8TEP - chains C and D of the 26 polymer chains in the assembly; structure by electron microscopy, 3.50 A resolution.

Chain C:
Molecule: Large tegument protein deneddylase
Source organism: Human herpesvirus 5 strain AD169
Notes: EC 3.4.19.12, 3.4.22.-
UniProtKB: P16785 (LTP_HCMVA); residues 1-2241 here = UniProt positions 1-2241
Chain sequence (2241 residues; row label = number of the first residue in the row):
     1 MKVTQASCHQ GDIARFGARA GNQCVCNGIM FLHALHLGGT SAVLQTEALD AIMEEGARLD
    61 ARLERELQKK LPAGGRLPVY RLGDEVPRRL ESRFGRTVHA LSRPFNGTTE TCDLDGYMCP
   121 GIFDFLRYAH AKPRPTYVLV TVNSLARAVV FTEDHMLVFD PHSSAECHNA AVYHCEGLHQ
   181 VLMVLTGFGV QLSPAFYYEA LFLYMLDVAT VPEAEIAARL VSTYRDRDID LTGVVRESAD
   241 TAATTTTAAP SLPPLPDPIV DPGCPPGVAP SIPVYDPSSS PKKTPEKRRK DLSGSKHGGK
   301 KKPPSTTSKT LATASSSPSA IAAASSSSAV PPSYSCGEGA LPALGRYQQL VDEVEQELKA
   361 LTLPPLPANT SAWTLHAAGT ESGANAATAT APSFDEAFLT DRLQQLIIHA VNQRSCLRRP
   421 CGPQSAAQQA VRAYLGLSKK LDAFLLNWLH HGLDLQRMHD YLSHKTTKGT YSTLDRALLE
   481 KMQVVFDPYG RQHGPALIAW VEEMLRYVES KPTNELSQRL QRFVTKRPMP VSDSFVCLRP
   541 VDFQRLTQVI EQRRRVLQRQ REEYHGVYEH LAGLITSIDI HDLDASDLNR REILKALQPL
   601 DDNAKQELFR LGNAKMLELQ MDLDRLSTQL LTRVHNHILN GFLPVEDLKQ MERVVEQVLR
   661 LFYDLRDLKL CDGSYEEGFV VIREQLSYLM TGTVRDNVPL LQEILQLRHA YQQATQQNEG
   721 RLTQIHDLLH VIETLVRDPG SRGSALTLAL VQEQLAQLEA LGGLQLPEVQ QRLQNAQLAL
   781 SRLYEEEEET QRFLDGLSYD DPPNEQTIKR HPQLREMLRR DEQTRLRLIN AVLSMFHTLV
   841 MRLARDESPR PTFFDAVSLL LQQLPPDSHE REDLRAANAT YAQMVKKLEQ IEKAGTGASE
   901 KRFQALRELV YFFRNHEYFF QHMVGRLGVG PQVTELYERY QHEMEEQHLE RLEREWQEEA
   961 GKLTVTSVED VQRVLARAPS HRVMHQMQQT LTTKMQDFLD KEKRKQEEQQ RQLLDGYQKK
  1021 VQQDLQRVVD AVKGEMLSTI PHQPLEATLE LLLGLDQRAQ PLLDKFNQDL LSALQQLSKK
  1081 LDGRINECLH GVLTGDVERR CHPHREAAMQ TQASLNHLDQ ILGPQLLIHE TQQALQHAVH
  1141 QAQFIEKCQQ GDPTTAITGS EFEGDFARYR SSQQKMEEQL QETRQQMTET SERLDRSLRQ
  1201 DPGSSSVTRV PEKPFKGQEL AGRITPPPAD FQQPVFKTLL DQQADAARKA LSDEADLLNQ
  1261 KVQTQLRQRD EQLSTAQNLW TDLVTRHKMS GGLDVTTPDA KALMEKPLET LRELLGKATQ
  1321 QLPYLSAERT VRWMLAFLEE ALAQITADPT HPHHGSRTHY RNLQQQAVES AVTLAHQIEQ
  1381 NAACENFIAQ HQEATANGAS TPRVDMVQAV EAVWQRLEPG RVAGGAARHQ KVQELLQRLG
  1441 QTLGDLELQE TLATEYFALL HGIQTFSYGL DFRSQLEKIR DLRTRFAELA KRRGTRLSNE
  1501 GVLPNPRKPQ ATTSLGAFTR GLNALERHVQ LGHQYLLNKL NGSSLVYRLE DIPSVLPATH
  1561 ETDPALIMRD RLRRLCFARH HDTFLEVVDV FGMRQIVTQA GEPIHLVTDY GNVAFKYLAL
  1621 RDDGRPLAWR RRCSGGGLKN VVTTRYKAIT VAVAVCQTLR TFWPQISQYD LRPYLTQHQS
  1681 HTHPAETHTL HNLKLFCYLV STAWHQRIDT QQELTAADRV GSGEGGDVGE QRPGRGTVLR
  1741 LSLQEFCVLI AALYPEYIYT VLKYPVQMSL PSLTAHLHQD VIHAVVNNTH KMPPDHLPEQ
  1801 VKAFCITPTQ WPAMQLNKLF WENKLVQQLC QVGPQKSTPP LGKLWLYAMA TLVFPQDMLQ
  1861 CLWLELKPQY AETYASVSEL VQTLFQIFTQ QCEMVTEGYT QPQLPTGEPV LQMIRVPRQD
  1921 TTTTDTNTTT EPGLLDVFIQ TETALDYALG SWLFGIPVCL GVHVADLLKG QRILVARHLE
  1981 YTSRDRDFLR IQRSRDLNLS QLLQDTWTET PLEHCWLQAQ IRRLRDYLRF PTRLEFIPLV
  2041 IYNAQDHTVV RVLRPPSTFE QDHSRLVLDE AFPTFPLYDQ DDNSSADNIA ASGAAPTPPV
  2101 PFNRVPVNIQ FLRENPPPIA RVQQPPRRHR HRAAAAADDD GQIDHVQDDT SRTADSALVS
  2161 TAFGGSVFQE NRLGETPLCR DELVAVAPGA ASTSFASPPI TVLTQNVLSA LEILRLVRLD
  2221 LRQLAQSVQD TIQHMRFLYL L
Not modelled in the structure: 1-1447, 1494-1495, 1636-1640, 1678-1680, 1711-1735, 1921-1929, 2057-2061, 2078-2095, 2121-2148
Swiss-Prot annotation at these positions:
  - region: Ser-327 to Pro-331 (Interaction with inner tegument protein)
  - active site: Cys-24, Asp-160, His-162
Disulfide bonds: Cys-1576/Cys-1892, Cys-1633/Cys-2179, Cys-1697/Cys-1747

Chain D:
Molecule: Inner tegument protein
Source organism: Human herpesvirus 5 strain AD169
UniProtKB: P16784 (ITP_HCMVA); numbering as in UniProt (aligned over 1-983)
Chain sequence (983 residues; row label = number of the first residue in the row):
     1 MMARRTVDFK KLIEQLRARA TDKAEALNTV SQLEIGAVDA QDVTASAVRA FVGALPSSGY
    61 HFGFVRQNVV FYLLSHATVQ TARDPLYAAE QLHEQLDRFL RHQHDGGGDE DRLPFYHNGA
   121 TLTAFQKLLQ TLREIQTVIA EQSGGTAAAA DLIASNNAST ERRGKKGGSS SGGQQPLVRR
   181 VITQLETAAT EARPYVNCRA VAELLDLTYQ RLIYWACTLM PYVLFRRDTD TELDTVLLMH
   241 FFYTHYRSVN GDLAVEFQNY VKNSVRHMSS FVSSDIDGDQ KPGAEHMRDV SYKLFVGNLQ
   301 ARDASGLMFP IISTRISTVN LYLSPERMFF HPGLISRLLS EEVSPRANLD AYARVCDRVL
   361 EDHLHTPRRV QRLLDLTQMV MRLVELGFNH DTCAAYAQMA LIQPASQKSS LFVSEIREKL
   421 IQIIYNFYTF FMCLYVYSPT FLFDHRRRLI LEQHRSTLIG SKEELQHVWS NVTLNVNTHF
   481 AVQYTEEDFE AHTKGATEAE REYLYRDLHS KWGVHLFTLR PSRGAAGAAS PLPPLDGVTR
   541 SDILRECALV NLNEGRVNYA SLLAFSHHPE FPSIFAQLVV VTEFSEIFGI PQGLFQAVGS
   601 PRLFALIQLC RVLLPEQVTL YQNLVSIYNL TTFVKHIDAA VFKTVRDCVF DIATTLEHLS
   661 GVPVTPNVDL LAELMARSVA HNLYTTVNPL IEDVMRSSAG SLRNYLRHTR LCFGLARGRA
   721 RLSEDGVTVY VEVQGQYGLR VPTTRFVEQL RELVRRDRLL AENLRGLNER LLSVRVRVRQ
   781 ISSDTEEVSR HAKGHRTVAQ MSKALKKTAS KIKVLETRVT LALEQAQRSN GAVVTAVQRA
   841 LAVFDVLSRE NLERRGAQLC LTEATSLLHR HRALAPMTWP AGTGVAAAAE ADRALREFLE
   901 APWESAPQPP RLRMTPDTDH EESTAGATSV PEVLGARYEP AHLAASDLLN WYIVPVSQAQ
   961 QDILSSIDPP AGSTSVSLPP ASP
Not modelled in the structure: 1-25, 104-110, 145-172, 367-371, 519-983

How chain C and chain D interact:
Residue-residue contacts (55; chain C residue first):
  Leu-1448(C) / Ile-35(D)
  Thr-1451(C) / Ile-35(D)
  Ser-1467(C) / Gln-453(D)
  Ser-1467(C) / Thr-457(D)
  Tyr-1468(C) / Gln-453(D)  hydrogen bond
  Tyr-1468(C) / Ser-456(D)  hydrogen bond (backbone-side chain)
  Tyr-1468(C) / Thr-457(D)
  Asp-1471(C) / Ser-456(D)
  Arg-1473(C) / Ser-461(D)
  Ser-1474(C) / Arg-455(D)
  Ser-1474(C) / Ser-456(D)
  Lys-1478(C) / Glu-452(D)  salt bridge
  Glu-1550(C) / Ser-461(D)
  Glu-1550(C) / Lys-462(D)
  Pro-1553(C) / Leu-401(D)
  Pro-1553(C) / Ile-402(D)  hydrophobic
  Ser-1554(C) / Gln-398(D)
  Ser-1554(C) / Leu-401(D)
  Ser-1554(C) / Thr-457(D)  hydrogen bond
  Val-1555(C) / Gln-398(D)
  Leu-1556(C) / Ala-394(D)  hydrophobic
  Leu-1556(C) / Gln-398(D)  hydrogen bond (backbone-side chain)
  Leu-1556(C) / Tyr-428(D)
  Trp-1629(C) / Ala-304(D)  hydrogen bond (side chain-backbone)
  Arg-1632(C) / Ala-304(D)
  Arg-1632(C) / Ser-305(D)
  Cys-1633(C) / Ser-305(D)  hydrogen bond (side chain-backbone)
  Arg-1993(C) / Ile-276(D)
  Arg-1993(C) / Asp-277(D)  salt bridge
  Arg-1993(C) / Gln-280(D)
  Asp-1996(C) / Asp-279(D)
  Asp-1996(C) / Met-308(D)
  Asn-1998(C) / Glu-285(D)
  Gln-2018(C) / Ile-402(D)
  Arg-2022(C) / Ile-402(D)
  Arg-2022(C) / Gln-403(D)  hydrogen bond
  Arg-2022(C) / Pro-404(D)
  Glu-2170(C) / Ile-276(D)
  Asn-2171(C) / Ile-276(D)
  Leu-2173(C) / Ser-273(D)
  Leu-2173(C) / Asp-275(D)
  Leu-2173(C) / Pro-310(D)  hydrophobic
  Pro-2177(C) / Leu-307(D)
  Pro-2177(C) / Met-308(D)
  Leu-2178(C) / Asp-275(D)
  Leu-2178(C) / Leu-307(D)
  Leu-2178(C) / Met-308(D)  hydrogen bond (backbone-backbone)
  Cys-2179(C) / Gly-306(D)
  Cys-2179(C) / Leu-307(D)  hydrophobic
  Cys-2179(C) / Met-308(D)
  Arg-2180(C) / Met-308(D)
  Leu-2183(C) / Asp-275(D)
  Leu-2183(C) / Ile-276(D)
  Leu-2183(C) / Asp-279(D)
  Leu-2183(C) / Met-308(D)  hydrophobic
Other interface residues (no listed pair), chain C (40 interface residues in all): Glu-1450, Ala-1458, Gly-1462, Gly-1469, Asp-1551, Ala-1558, Leu-1997, Arg-2025, Arg-2029, Arg-2172, Val-2184
Other interface residues (no listed pair), chain D (31 interface residues in all): Ser-274, Phe-309, Leu-449

Overview:
40 residues of chain C and 31 residues of chain D are in contact; the contacts include 8 hydrogen bonds and 2
salt bridges. Polar contacts include Lys-1478(C)/Glu-452(D), Arg-1993(C)/Asp-277(D) and
Tyr-1468(C)/Gln-453(D). From UniProt: 3 active-site residues on chain C.
Chain C is Large tegument protein deneddylase and chain D is Inner tegument protein, both from Human
herpesvirus 5 strain AD169; the structure, Human cytomegalovirus portal vertex, virion configuration 1 (VC1),
was determined by electron microscopy, deposited together with 8TES, 8TET, 8TEU and 8TEW.
